PDB entry 7NSB | electron microscopy, 3.70 A resolution | chains a and 7 of the 4 polymer chains in the assembly

== Chain a ==
Molecule: Vacuolar import and degradation protein 30
From: Saccharomyces cerevisiae (strain ATCC 204508 / S288c)
Reference sequence: P53076 (VID30_YEAST); residue numbers follow UniProt; this construct covers 1-958
Chain sequence (958 residues; numbered 1 to 958; the number before each row is that of its first residue):
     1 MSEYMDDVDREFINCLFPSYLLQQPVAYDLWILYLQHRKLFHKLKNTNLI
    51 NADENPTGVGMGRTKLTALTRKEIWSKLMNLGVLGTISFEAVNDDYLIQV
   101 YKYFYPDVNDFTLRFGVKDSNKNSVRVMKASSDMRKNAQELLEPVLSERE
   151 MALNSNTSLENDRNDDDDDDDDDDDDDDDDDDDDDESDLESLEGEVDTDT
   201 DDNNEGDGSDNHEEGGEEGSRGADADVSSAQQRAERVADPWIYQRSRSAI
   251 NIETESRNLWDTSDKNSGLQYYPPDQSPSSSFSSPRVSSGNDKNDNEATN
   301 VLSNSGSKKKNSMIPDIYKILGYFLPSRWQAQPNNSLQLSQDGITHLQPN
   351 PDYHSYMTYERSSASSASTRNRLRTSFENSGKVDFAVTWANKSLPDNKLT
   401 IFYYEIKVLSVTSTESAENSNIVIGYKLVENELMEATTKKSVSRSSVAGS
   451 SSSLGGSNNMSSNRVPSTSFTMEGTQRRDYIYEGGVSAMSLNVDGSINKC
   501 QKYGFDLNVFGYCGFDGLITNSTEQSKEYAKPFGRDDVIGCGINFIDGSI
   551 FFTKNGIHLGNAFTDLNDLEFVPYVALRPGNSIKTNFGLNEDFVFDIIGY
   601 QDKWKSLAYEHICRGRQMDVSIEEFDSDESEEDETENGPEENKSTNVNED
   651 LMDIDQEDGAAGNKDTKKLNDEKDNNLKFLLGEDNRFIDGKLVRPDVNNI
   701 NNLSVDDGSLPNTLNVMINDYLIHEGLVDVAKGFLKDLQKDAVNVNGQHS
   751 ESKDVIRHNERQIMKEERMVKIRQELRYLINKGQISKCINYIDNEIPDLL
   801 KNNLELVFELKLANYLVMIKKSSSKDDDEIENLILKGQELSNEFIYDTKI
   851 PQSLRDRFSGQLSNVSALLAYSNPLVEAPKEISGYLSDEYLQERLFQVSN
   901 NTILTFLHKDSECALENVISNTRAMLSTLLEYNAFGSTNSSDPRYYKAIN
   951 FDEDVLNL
Not modelled in the structure: 1-4, 52-64, 116-310, 354-385, 413-418, 433-495, 523-527, 615-676, 745-750, 824-827

== Chain 7 ==
Molecule: Glucose-induced degradation protein 7
From: Saccharomyces cerevisiae (strain ATCC 204508 / S288c)
Reference sequence: P25569 (GID7_YEAST); residue numbers follow UniProt; this construct covers 1-745
Chain sequence (745 residues; row label = number of the first residue in the row):
     1 MSHTNKIAYVLNNDTEETASPSSVGCFDKKQLTKLLIHTLKELGYDSAAN
    51 QLLLESGGYQNESNHIQTFFKLIKTGQFHLINWQIVCSLPLAHSSPLRSE
   101 WLQRLLIPTPTPATTSLFDHMLLQLQYLQQLMSSVNSSTCSDAEIATLRN
   151 YVEIMILVNRQIFLEFFHPVTNSASHKGPHTALPVLYLRKILKNFIEIWD
   201 SLLVSNDQFLNEENIFNPETTLRELSTYLTNPKLTAQLNLERDHLIDAIS
   251 KYIDPNELVPKGRLLHLLKQAIKYQQSQDIFNIIDPDDDASFSSPPHRIN
   301 LLQDNFSHDLTVTFQEWKTIQDTTDEIWFLTFSPNGKYLASATSESSRGY
   351 FITVYDVEQDFKIYKTCVSLSQSVLYLMFSPDSRYLVACPFSEDVTIYDM
   401 NATSLPDASATDSFLLYPSTRLSPMDSFKLDTTTYPDDTESSASSSSRPA
   451 NANSNQSRVWCCDAFHTAERAGWMVVGSPDREAIVHSLTTKESLFSLKGR
   501 TCIALGHDENISGRKSIDPAKVLYKPTSSNGNWQYVEDDETFPRVHDVKI
   551 SYDDKYVLLMTHQGVIDVYDFSGFPSKEELSKQTVDPKNFLIPRIARLDV
   601 GKNMTCISLPLNTTHQGFHRQQISESQHLVLVSLQDNELQMWDYKENILI
   651 QKYFGQKQQHFIIRSCFAYGNKLVMSGSEDGKIYIWDRIRGNLVSVLSGH
   701 STVMSNSTKPMGKNCNVVASNPADKEMFASGGDDGKIKIWKISRN
Not modelled in the structure: 1-23, 55-63, 109-116, 169-180, 287-303, 344-351, 369-372, 400-457, 501-532, 576-591, 613-626, 702-713, 745

== Chain a / chain 7 interface ==
Contacting residue pairs (43):
  K43(a) - D200(7)  salt bridge
  K43(a) - V204(7)
  K43(a) - I215(7)  hydrogen bond (side chain-backbone)
  L44(a) - F209(7)  hydrophobic
  N46(a) - V204(7)
  L66(a) - L210(7)
  A68(a) - L210(7)  hydrophobic
  K72(a) - I648(7)
  W75(a) - I648(7)
  W75(a) - L649(7)  hydrogen bond (side chain-backbone)
  W75(a) - I650(7)
  S76(a) - I648(7)
  M79(a) - L649(7)  hydrophobic
  M79(a) - K652(7)
  T86(a) - F654(7)
  I87(a) - I650(7)
  S88(a) - I650(7)
  S88(a) - Q651(7)
  F89(a) - I650(7)  hydrogen bond (backbone-backbone)
  F111(a) - N211(7)
  R114(a) - D207(7)
  R114(a) - F209(7)
  R114(a) - N211(7)
  F115(a) - N211(7)
  I830(a) - L186(7)  hydrophobic
  I834(a) - A182(7)
  I834(a) - V185(7)  hydrophobic
  Q838(a) - L229(7)
  S841(a) - T230(7)
  Y846(a) - N231(7)  hydrogen bond
  Y846(a) - K233(7)
  S863(a) - R223(7)
  S863(a) - T227(7)
  N864(a) - R223(7)  hydrogen bond
  S866(a) - S226(7)  hydrogen bond (side chain-backbone)
  S866(a) - T230(7)
  A867(a) - R223(7)
  A867(a) - S226(7)
  L869(a) - R189(7)  hydrogen bond (backbone-side chain)
  A870(a) - R189(7)
  A870(a) - K193(7)
  Y871(a) - R189(7)  hydrogen bond (backbone-side chain)
  S872(a) - R189(7)
Other interface residues (no listed pair), chain a (34 interface residues in all): K39, L40, K65, L84, E831
Other interface residues (no listed pair), chain 7 (30 interface residues in all): L188, E212, F216, P232, R690

== In short ==
34 residues of chain a face 30 of chain 7 across their interface, with 8 hydrogen bonds and 1 salt bridge.
Among the polar pairs are K43(a)-D200(7), K43(a)-I215(7) and W75(a)-L649(7).
Chain a is Vacuolar import and degradation protein 30 and chain 7 is Glucose-induced degradation protein 7,
both from Saccharomyces cerevisiae (strain ATCC 204508 / S288c); the structure, Supramolecular assembly module
of yeast Chelator-GID SR4 E3 ubiquitin ligase, was determined by electron microscopy, deposited together with
7NS3, 7NS4, 7NS5 and 7NSC.
